5W1W - chains C and D of the 5 polymer chains in the assembly; structure by X-ray diffraction, 3.10 A resolution.

== Chain C ==
Molecule: leader peptide of HLA class I histocompatibility antigen, A alpha chain
Organism: Homo sapiens
Chain sequence (9 residues; each row starts with the number of its first residue):
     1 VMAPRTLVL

== Chain D ==
Molecule: GF4 T cell receptor alpha chain
Organism: Homo sapiens
Chain sequence (207 residues; row label = number of the first residue in the row; note: 15 numbers in that range are skipped by the numbering (no residue carries them; nothing is unmodelled there)):
     1 GQQLNQSPQSMFIQEGEDVSMNCTSSSIF
    37 NTWLWYKQDPGEGPVLLIALYKA
    63 GELTSN
    74 GRLTAQFGITRKDSFLNISASIPSDVGIYFCAGQPLGGSNYKLTFGKGTL
   124 LTVNPNIQNPDPAVYQLRDSKSSDKSVCLFTDFDSQTNVSQSKDSDVYIT
   174 DKCVLDMRSMDFKSNSAVAWSNKSDFACANAFNNSIIPEDTFFPSPESS
Disordered / not traced: 1-2, 219-222
Cystine bridges: C23-C104

== Interface between chain C and chain D ==
Contacting residue pairs - 10 pairs, chain C then chain D:
  P4(C) - G110(D)
  P4(C) - S112(D)
  R5(C) - Q107(D)
  R5(C) - G111(D)  hydrogen bond (side chain-backbone)
  R5(C) - S112(D)
  R5(C) - N113(D)  hydrogen bond
  R5(C) - Y114(D)
  T6(C) - N113(D)  hydrogen bond (backbone-side chain)
  V8(C) - N113(D)
  V8(C) - Y114(D)
Interface residues without a listed pair, chain C (5 interface residues in all): L7
Interface features reported in the paper:
  - pairs named by the authors: Q107(D)-R5(C) (hydrogen bond), G110(D)-R5(C), N113(D)-V8(C), Y114(D)-V8(C)

== Summary ==
Chain C and chain D form an interface of 5 and 6 residues respectively; the contacts include 3 hydrogen bonds.
Polar contacts include R5(C)-G111(D), R5(C)-N113(D) and T6(C)-N113(D). The authors report a hydrogen bond
between Q107(D) and R5(C); contacts between G110(D) and R5(C), N113(D) and V8(C) and Y114(D) and V8(C).
Here chain C is leader peptide of HLA class I histocompatibility antigen, A alpha chain and chain D is GF4 T
cell receptor alpha chain, both from Homo sapiens. Entry 5W1W (Structure of the HLA-E-VMAPRTLVL/GF4 TCR
complex) was determined by X-ray diffraction (same publication as 5W1V).
